Entry 2UUA (X-ray diffraction, 2.90 A resolution); this record covers chains A and K of the 23 polymer chains in the assembly.

# Chain A
Molecule: 16S RRNA
Source organism: Thermus thermophilus
Sequence (1522 nucleotides; each row starts with the number of its first residue; note: 47 numbers in that range are skipped by the numbering (no residue carries them; nothing is unmodelled there); a row labelled like 189A-189L holds insertion residues (189A, then the next letters in order); numbering starts at 0):
     0 UUUGUUGGAGAGUUUGAUCCUGGCUCAGGGUGAACGCUGGCGGCGUGCCU
    50 AAGACAUGCAAGUCGUGCGGGCCG
    76 CGGGGUUUU
    88 ACUCCG
    96 UGGUCAGCGGCGGACGGGUGAGUAACGCGUGGGU
  129A G
   130 ACCUACCCGGAAGAGGGGGACAACCCGGGGAAACUCGGGCUAAUCCCCCA
   180 UGUGGACCCG
189A-189L CCCCUUGGGGUG
   190 UGUCCAAAGGGCUUU
   216 GCCCGCUUCCGGAUGGGCCCGCGUCCCAUCAGCUAGUUGGUGGGGUAAUG
   266 GCCCACCAAGGCGACGACGGGUAGCCGGUCUGAGAGGAUGGCCGGCCACA
   316 GGGGCACUGAGACACGGGCCCCACUCCUACGGGAGGCAGCAGUUAGGAAU
   366 CUUCCGCAAUGGGCGCAAGCCUGACGGAGCGACGCCGCUUGGAGGAAGAA
   416 GCCCUUCGGGGUGUAAACUCCUGA
   441 ACCCGGGACGAAACCCCC
   460 GA
   470 CGAGGGGA
   479 CUGACGGUACCGGGGUAA
   498 UAGCGCCGGCCAACUCCGUGCCAGCAGCCGCGGUAAUACGGAGGGCGCGA
   548 GCGUUACCCGGAUUCACUGGGCGUAAAGGGCGUGUAGGCGGCCUGGGGCG
   598 UCCCAUGUGAAAGACCACGGCUCAACCGUGGGGGAGCGUGGGAUACGCUC
   648 AGGCUAGACGGUGGGAGAGGGUGGUGGAAUUCCCGGAGUAGCGGUGAAAU
   698 GCGCAGAUACCGGGAGGAACGCCGAUGGCGAAGGCAGCCACCUGGUCCAC
   748 CCGUGACGCUGAGGCGCGAAAGCGUGGGGAGCAAACCGGAUUAGAUACCC
   798 GGGUAGUCCACGCCCUAAACGAUGCGCGCUAGGUCUCUGGGUCU
   848 CCUGGGGGCCGAAGCUAACGCGUUAAGCGCGCCGCCUGGGGAGUACGGCC
   898 GCAAGGCUGAAACUCAAAGGAAUUGACGGGGGCCCGCACAAGCGGUGGAG
   948 CAUGUGGUUUAAUUCGAAGCAACGCGAAGAACCUUACCAGGCCUUGACAU
   998 GCUA
 1001A G
  1002 GGAACCCGGGUGAAAGCCUGGGGUGCCCC
1030A-1030D GCGA
  1031 GGGGAGCCCUAGCACAGGUGCUGCAUGGCCGUCGUCAGCUCGUGCCGUGA
  1081 GGUGUUGGGUUAAGUCCCGCAACGAGCGCAACCCCCGCCGUUAGUUGCCA
  1131 GCGGUUCGGCCGGGCACUCUAACGGGACUGCCCGCG
  1168 AAAGCGGGAGGAAGGAGGGGACGACGUCUGGUCAGCAUGGCCCUUACGGC
  1218 CUGGGCGACACACGUGCUACAAUGCCCACUACAAAGCGAUGCCACCCGGC
  1268 AACGGGGAGCUAAUCGCAAAAAGGUGGGCCCAGUUCGGAUUGGGGUCUGC
  1318 AACCCGACCCCAUGAAGCCGGAAUCGCUAGUAAUCGCGGAUCAGCC
 1363A A
  1364 UGCCGCGGUGAAUACGUUCCCGGGCCUUGUACACACCGCCCGUCACGCCA
  1414 UGGGAGCGGGCUCUACCCGAAGUCGCCGG
1442A-1442B GA
  1443 GCCUA
  1452 C
  1456 GGGCAGGCGCCGAGGGUAGGGCCCGUGACUGGGGCGAAGUCGUAACAAGG
  1506 UAGCUGUACCGGAAGGUGCGGCUGGA
 1531A U
  1535 C
1531C-1531D AC
  1538 C
  1532 UC
  1539 CUUUCU
Disordered / not traced: 0-4, 1531A, 1535, 1531C-1531D, 1538
Bound ions: Mg2+ site 1: U12, G21, G22; Mg2+ site 2: U12, C526, A914; Mg2+ site 3: G15, U920; Mg2+ site 4 near G21 (its only coordinating residue here); Mg2+ site 5: A33, C398; Mg2+ site 6: U37, G38; Mg2+ site 7: C48, G115; Mg2+ site 8 near A53 (its only coordinating residue here); Mg2+ site 9: A59, U387; Mg2+ site 10: G61, U62, G105; Mg2+ site 11: G69, G70, U99; Mg2+ site 12: A116, G117, G289; 95 more Mg2+ sites not listed; 20 more K+ sites not listed
Ligand contacts: paromomycin (PAR): G1405, U1406, C1407, A1408, C1409, G1489, C1490, G1491, A1492, A1493, G1494, U1495, C1496

# Chain K
Protein: 30S ribosomal protein S11
Source organism: Thermus thermophilus
UniProt: P80376 (RS11_THET8); residues 2-129 here correspond to UniProt positions 1-128 (UniProt number = residue number - 1)
Amino-acid sequence (129 residues; row label = number of the first residue in the row):
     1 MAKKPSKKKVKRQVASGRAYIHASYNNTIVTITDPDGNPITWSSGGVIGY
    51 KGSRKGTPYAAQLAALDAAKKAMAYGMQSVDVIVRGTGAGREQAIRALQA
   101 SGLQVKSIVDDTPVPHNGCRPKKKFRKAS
Disordered / not traced: 1-10

# Interface between chain A and chain K
Contacting residue pairs - 80 pairs, chain A then chain K:
  G674(A) with His116(K), base contact
  A675(A) with Val114(K), hydrogen bond to the sugar; Pro115(K), base contact; His116(K), hydrogen bond to the base; Gly118(K), base contact
  A676(A) with Pro113(K), sugar contact; Pro115(K), sugar contact; Cys119(K), base contact
  U677(A) with Cys119(K), hydrogen bond to the base
  G683(A) with Asn38(K), hydrogen bond to the base; Pro39(K), base contact
  A684(A) with Asn38(K), sugar contact; Pro39(K), hydrogen bond to the sugar
  G685(A) with Pro39(K), sugar contact; Ile40(K), phosphate contact; Trp42(K), sugar contact
  U686(A) with Trp42(K), hydrogen bond to the sugar
  A687(A) with Trp42(K), sugar contact; Val47(K), sugar contact; Lys71(K), salt bridge to the phosphate
  G688(A) with Trp42(K), sugar contact; Ser44(K), hydrogen bond to the phosphate; Gly46(K), sugar contact; Val47(K), sugar contact
  C689(A) with Asn27(K), hydrogen bond to the phosphate; Ser44(K), hydrogen bond to the phosphate; Gly45(K), phosphate contact; Gly46(K), hydrogen bond to the phosphate; Lys55(K), salt bridge to the phosphate
  G690(A) with Asn27(K), hydrogen bond to the phosphate; Lys55(K), base contact
  G691(A) with Asn26(K), hydrogen bond to the phosphate; Lys51(K), base contact; Gly52(K), base contact; Lys55(K), base contact; Lys124(K), phosphate contact
  U692(A) with Asn26(K), hydrogen bond to the phosphate; Gly52(K), base contact; Ser53(K), hydrogen bond to the base; Lys124(K), salt bridge to the phosphate
  A694(A) with Ser53(K), hydrogen bond to the phosphate
  A695(A) with Gly52(K), phosphate contact; Ser53(K), hydrogen bond to the phosphate
  A704(A) with Trp42(K), base contact
  U705(A) with Ile29(K), base contact
  A706(A) with His22(K), sugar contact; Ile29(K), sugar contact; Thr31(K), hydrogen bond to the sugar; Pro39(K), base contact
  C707(A) with Tyr20(K), phosphate contact; Thr31(K), sugar contact; Gly37(K), hydrogen bond to the sugar; Pro39(K), base contact; Arg85(K), salt bridge to the phosphate
  C708(A) with Tyr20(K), sugar contact; Asp36(K), sugar contact; Gly37(K), sugar contact; Arg85(K), salt bridge to the phosphate
  G714(A) with Cys119(K), base contact
  A715(A) with Gly118(K), base contact
  A716(A) with Asn117(K), hydrogen bond to the sugar; Gly118(K), sugar contact
  C717(A) with His116(K), sugar contact
  G718(A) with His116(K), stacking on the base; Asn117(K), hydrogen bond to the sugar
  A777(A) with Cys119(K), base contact
  G778(A) with Cys119(K), sugar contact; Arg120(K), hydrogen bond to the sugar
  C779(A) with Arg120(K), sugar contact; Pro121(K), sugar contact; Lys122(K), phosphate contact; Lys123(K), phosphate contact
  A780(A) with Lys122(K), phosphate contact; Lys123(K), hydrogen bond to the phosphate
  C797(A) with Lys124(K), phosphate contact
  G798(A) with Lys122(K), salt bridge to the phosphate
  G799(A) with Lys122(K), salt bridge to the phosphate
  G1523(A) with Lys123(K), salt bridge to the phosphate
  C1524(A) with Arg120(K), salt bridge to the phosphate
  G1525(A) with Arg120(K), salt bridge to the phosphate
Other interface residues (no listed pair), chain A (38 interface residues in all): C796, U1522
Other interface residues (no listed pair), chain K (39 interface residues in all): Arg18, Ser24, Thr33, Tyr75, Arg126

# Summary
Chain A and chain K form an interface of 38 and 39 residues respectively; the contacts include 22 hydrogen
bonds, 10 salt bridges and 1 aromatic stacking contact. Among the polar pairs are A675(A)-His116(K),
U677(A)-Cys119(K) and G683(A)-Asn38(K). Chain A binds paromomycin.
Chain A is 16S RRNA and chain K is 30S ribosomal protein S11, both from Thermus thermophilus; the structure,
Structure of the Thermus thermophilus 30S ribosomal subunit complexed with a Valine-ASL with cmo5U in position
..., was determined by X-ray diffraction together with 2UUC, 2UU9 and 2UUB from the same study.
